PDB entry 4TVY | X-ray diffraction, 2.15 A resolution | chain A

[Chain A]
Name: Lipoate-protein ligase A
Source organism: Escherichia coli
Notes: EC 2.7.7.63
Reference sequence: P32099 (LPLA_ECOLI); residues 0-337 here correspond to UniProt positions 1-338 (UniProt number = residue number + 1)
Sequence (341 residues; each row starts with the number of its first residue; numbers below 1 keep their minus sign (Gly-3 is residue -3)):
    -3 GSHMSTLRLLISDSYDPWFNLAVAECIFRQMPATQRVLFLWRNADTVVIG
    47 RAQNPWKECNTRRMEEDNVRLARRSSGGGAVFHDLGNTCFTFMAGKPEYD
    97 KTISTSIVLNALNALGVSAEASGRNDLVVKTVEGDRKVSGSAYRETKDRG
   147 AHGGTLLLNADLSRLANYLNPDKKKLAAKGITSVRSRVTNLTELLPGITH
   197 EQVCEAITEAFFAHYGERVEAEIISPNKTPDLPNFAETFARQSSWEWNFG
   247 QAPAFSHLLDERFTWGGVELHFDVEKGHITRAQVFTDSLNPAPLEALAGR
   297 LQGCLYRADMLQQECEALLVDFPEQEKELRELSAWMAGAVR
Not modelled in the structure: -3 to 0, 175-182
Construct notes: expression tag (-3 to -1); engineered mutation Ala20 (Glu21 in P32099), Ala147 (Phe148 in P32099), Gly149 (His150 in P32099)
Small-molecule neighbours:
  - 37R (5-(3,7-dihydroxy-10H-phenoxazin-2-yl)pentanamide), molecule 1: Leu17, Trp37, Val44, Arg70, Ser72, Gly73, Gly74, Gly75, Ala76, Val77, His79, Ala138, Leu285
  - 37R, molecule 2: Trp37, Val77, His79, Cys85, Phe86, Thr87, Lys133, Gly136, Ser137, Ala138, Gly149, Gly150, Thr151
Swiss-Prot annotation at these positions:
  - binding site (ATP): Arg70, Gly75 to Phe78, Lys133
  - binding site ((R)-lipoate): Lys133
Reported in the primary citation:
  - mutagenesis - E20A/F147A/H149G: increased catalytic activity on resorufin

[Summary]
Bound to chain A: compound 37R. From UniProt: 6 ATP-binding residues and (R)-lipoate-binding residue Lys133.
The paper reports that E20A/F147A/H149G increase catalytic activity on resorufin.
Chain A is Lipoate-protein ligase A (Escherichia coli); the structure, Apo resorufin ligase, was determined by
X-ray diffraction (same publication as 4TVW).
